5KEN - chains G and H of the 16 polymer chains in the assembly; structure by electron microscopy, 4.30 A resolution (low resolution: residue-level contacts below are approximate; hydrogen-bond / salt-bridge calls are withheld).

[Chain G]
Molecule: c4G7 variable Fab domain heavy chain
From: Homo sapiens
Notes: antibody fragment or engineered binder
Sequence (118 residues; each row starts with the number of its first residue; a row labelled like 82A-82C holds insertion residues (82A, then the next letters in order)):
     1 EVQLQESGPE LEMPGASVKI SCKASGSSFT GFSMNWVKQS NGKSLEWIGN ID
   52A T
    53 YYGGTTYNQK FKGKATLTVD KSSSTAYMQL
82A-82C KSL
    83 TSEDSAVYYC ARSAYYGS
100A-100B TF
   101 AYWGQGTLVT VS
Disulfides: Cys22-Cys92

[Chain H]
Molecule: c4G7 variable Fab domain light chain
From: Homo sapiens
Notes: antibody fragment or engineered binder
Sequence (107 residues; numbered 1 to 107; the number before each row is that of its first residue):
     1 DIQMTQSPAS LSASVGETVT ITCRASENIY SYLAWYQQKQ GKSPQLLVYN AKTLIEGVPS
    61 RFSGSGSGTQ FSLKINSLQP EDFGSYFCQH HFGTPFTFGS GTELEIK
Disulfides: Cys23-Cys88

[How chain G and chain H interact]
Contacting residue pairs (34; chain G residue first):
  Asn35(G) with Phe96(H)
  Val37(G) with Phe98(H)
  Gln39(G) with Gln38(H)
  Ser44(G) with Phe87(H); Gly99(H); Ser100(H)
  Leu45(G) with Phe87(H); Phe98(H)
  Glu46(G) with Phe98(H)
  Trp47(G) with Thr94(H); Pro95(H); Phe96(H); Phe98(H)
  Lys62(G) with Asp1(H)
  Tyr91(G) with Ser43(H); Pro44(H)
  Ser95(G) with Tyr36(H); Gln89(H); His91(H); Phe96(H)
  Ala96(G) with His91(H)
  Tyr97(G) with His91(H); Gly93(H); Thr94(H); Phe96(H)
  Tyr98(G) with Ser31(H); Tyr32(H); Tyr49(H); Asn50(H)
  Gly99(G) with Tyr49(H)
  Phe100B(G) with Leu46(H)
  Tyr102(G) with Gln45(H)
  Trp103(G) with Ser43(H)
  Gly104(G) with Ser43(H)
Interface residues without a listed pair, chain G (19 interface residues in all): Asn60
Interface residues without a listed pair, chain H (23 interface residues in all): Ile55, Gly101

[In short]
Chain G and chain H form an interface of 19 and 23 residues respectively.
Here chain G is c4G7 variable Fab domain heavy chain and chain H is c4G7 variable Fab domain light chain, both
from Homo sapiens. Entry 5KEN (EBOV GP in complex with variable Fab domains of IgGs c4G7 and c13C6) was
determined by electron microscopy, deposited together with 5KEM.
